PDB entry 5ML2 | X-ray diffraction, 1.60 A resolution | chain B

[Chain B]
Molecule: Retinal rod rhodopsin-sensitive cGMP 3', 5'-cyclic phosphodiesterase subunit delta
Source organism: Homo sapiens
Reference sequence: O43924 (PDE6D_HUMAN); numbering as in UniProt (aligned over 2-150)
Amino-acid sequence (149 residues; row label = number of the first residue in the row):
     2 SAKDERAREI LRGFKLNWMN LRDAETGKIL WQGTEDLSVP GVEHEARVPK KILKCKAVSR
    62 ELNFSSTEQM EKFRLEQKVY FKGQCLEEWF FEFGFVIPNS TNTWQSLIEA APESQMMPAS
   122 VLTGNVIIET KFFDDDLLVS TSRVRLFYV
Not modelled in the structure: 112-116
UniProt features mapped onto this chain:
  - region: Arg-144 to Val-150 (Required for association with membranes)
Small-molecule neighbours: inhibitor-3 (NH6; N1-[(4-chlorophenyl)methyl]-N1-cyclopentyl-N4-(phenylmethyl)benzene-1,4-disulfonamide): Leu-17, Met-20, Leu-22, Trp-32, Leu-38, Ser-39, Ala-47, Val-49, Ile-53, Leu-54, Arg-61, Leu-63, Gln-78, Val-80, Leu-87, Glu-88, Trp-90, Ile-109, Met-117, Leu-123, Ile-129, Thr-131, Phe-133, Val-145, Leu-147, Tyr-149

[In short]
Ligands of chain B: inhibitor-3.
Chain B is Retinal rod rhodopsin-sensitive cGMP 3', 5'-cyclic phosphodiesterase subunit delta (Homo sapiens);
the structure, The crystal structure of PDE6D in complex with inhibitor-3, was determined by X-ray diffraction
(same publication as 5ML3, 5ML4 and 5ML6).
